4NRJ - chains A and F of the 6 polymer chains in the assembly; structure by X-ray diffraction, 2.53 A resolution.

# Chain A
Protein: Hemagglutinin HA1 chain
From: Influenza B virus
Reference sequence: P03460 (HEMA_INBLE); residues 1-346 here correspond to UniProt positions 16-361 (UniProt number = residue number + 15)
Sequence (346 residues; each row starts with the number of its first residue):
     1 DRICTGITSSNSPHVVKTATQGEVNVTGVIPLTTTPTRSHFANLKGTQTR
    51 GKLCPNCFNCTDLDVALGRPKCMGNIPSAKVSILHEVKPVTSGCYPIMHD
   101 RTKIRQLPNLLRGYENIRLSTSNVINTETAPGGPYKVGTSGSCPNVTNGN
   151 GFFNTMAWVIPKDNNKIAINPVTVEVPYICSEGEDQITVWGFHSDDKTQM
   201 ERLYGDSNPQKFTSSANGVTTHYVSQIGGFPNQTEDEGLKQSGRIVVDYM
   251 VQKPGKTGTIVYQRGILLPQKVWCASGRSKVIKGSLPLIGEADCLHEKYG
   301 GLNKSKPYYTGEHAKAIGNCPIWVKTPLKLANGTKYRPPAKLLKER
Unresolved in the structure: 342-346
Cystine bridges: Cys54-Cys57, Cys60-Cys72, Cys94-Cys143, Cys180-Cys274, Cys294-Cys320
Covalent attachments: N-acetylglucosamine (NAG) linked to Asn25, Asn145, Asn232, Asn303, Asn332
Construct notes: conflict Arg38 (Lys53 in P03460), Ile76 (Thr91 in P03460), Val90 (Ala105 in P03460), Thr147 (Ala162 in P03460), Ile167 (Thr182 in P03460); engineered mutation Tyr95 (Phe110 in P03460)
UniProt features mapped onto this chain:
  - site: Arg346 (Cleavage)
  - glycosylation (N-linked (GlcNAc...) asparagine): Asn25, Asn59, Asn165, Asn232, Asn303, Asn332

# Chain F
Protein: Hemagglutinin HA2 chain
From: Influenza B virus
Reference sequence: P03460 (HEMA_INBLE); residues 1-176 here correspond to UniProt positions 362-537 (UniProt number = residue number + 361)
Sequence (182 residues; row label = number of the first residue in the row):
     1 GFFGAIAGFLEGGWEGMIAGWHGYTSHGAHGVAVAADLKSTQEAINKITK
    51 NLNSLSELEVKNLQRLSGAMNELHDEILELDEKVDDLRADTISSQIELAV
   101 LLSNEGIINSEDEHLLALERKLKKMLGPSAVEIGNGCFETKHKCNQTCLD
   151 RIAAGTFNAGDFSLPTFDSLNITAASGALVPR
Unresolved in the structure: 169-182
Cystine bridges: Cys144-Cys148
Covalent attachments: N-acetylglucosamine (NAG) linked to Asn145
Construct notes: conflict Ser54 (Tyr415 in P03460); expression tag (177-182)
UniProt features mapped onto this chain:
  - glycosylation (N-linked (GlcNAc...) asparagine): Asn145, Asn171

# Interface between chain A and chain F
Contacting residue pairs - 8 pairs, chain A then chain F:
  Asn217(A) with Glu72(F); Leu73(F)
  Gly218(A) with Leu73(F)
  Lys253(A) with Asp75(F), salt bridge
  Lys256(A) with Glu72(F), salt bridge
  Arg278(A) with Glu79(F), salt bridge; Glu82(F), salt bridge
  Lys315(A) with Lys83(F)
Interface residues without a listed pair, chain A (7 interface residues in all): Val219

# Overview
The interface between chain A and chain F involves 7 residues on one side and 6 on the other; the contacts
include 4 salt bridges. Polar contacts include Lys253(A)-Asp75(F), Lys256(A)-Glu72(F) and Arg278(A)-Glu79(F).
N-acetylglucosamine is covalently linked to Asn25(A), Asn145(A), Asn232(A), Asn303(A) and Asn332(A).
Here chain A is Hemagglutinin HA1 chain and chain F is Hemagglutinin HA2 chain, both from Influenza B virus.
Entry 4NRJ (Structure of hemagglutinin with F95Y mutation of influenza virus B/Lee/40) was determined by X-ray
diffraction, deposited together with 4NRK and 4NRL.
